PDB entry 4K9Y | X-ray diffraction, 2.00 A resolution | chain A

[Chain A]
Molecule: Focal adhesion kinase 1
From: Homo sapiens
Notes: EC 2.7.10.2; fragment: kinase domain
UniProt: Q05397 (FAK1_HUMAN); residue numbers follow UniProt; this construct covers 410-686
Sequence (279 residues; each row starts with the number of its first residue):
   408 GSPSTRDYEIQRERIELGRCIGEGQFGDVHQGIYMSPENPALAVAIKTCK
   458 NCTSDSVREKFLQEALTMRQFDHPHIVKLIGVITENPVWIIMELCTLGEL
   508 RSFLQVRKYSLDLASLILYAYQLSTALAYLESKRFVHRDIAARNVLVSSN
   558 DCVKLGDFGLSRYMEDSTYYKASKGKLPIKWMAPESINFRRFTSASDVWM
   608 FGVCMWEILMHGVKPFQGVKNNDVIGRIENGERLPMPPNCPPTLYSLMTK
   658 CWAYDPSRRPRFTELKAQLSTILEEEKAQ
Not modelled in the structure: 408-414, 686
Disulfides: C456-C459
Construct notes: expression tag (408-409)
Ligand contacts: K9Y (1-[4-(6-amino-9H-purin-9-yl)phenyl]-3-[3-tert-butyl-1-(4-methylphenyl)-1H-pyrazol-5-yl]urea): I428, A452, K454, Q470, E471, T474, M475, F478, I483, V484, M499, E500, L501, C502, G505, F542, H544, L553, L562, G563, D564, F565, R569, Y570
Swiss-Prot annotation at these positions:
  - active site: D546 (Proton acceptor)
  - binding site (ATP): I428 to G434, K454, E500 to C502
  - modified residue: Y570 (Phosphotyrosine), Y576 (Phosphotyrosine), Y577 (Phosphotyrosine), S580 (Phosphoserine)

[Summary]
Ligands of chain A: compound K9Y. UniProt lists active-site residue D546 and 11 ATP-binding residues.
Chain A is Focal adhesion kinase 1 (Homo sapiens); the structure, FOCAL ADHESION KINASE Catalytic domain in
complex with 1-[4-(6-Amino-purin-9-yl)-phenyl]-3-(5-tert-butyl-2-p-tolyl-2H-pyrazol-3-yl)-urea, was determined
by X-ray diffraction together with 4K8A, 4KAB and 4KAO from the same study.
